5MWE - chains A and C of the 4 polymer chains in the assembly; structure by X-ray diffraction, 2.02 A resolution.

# Chain A
Molecule: Centrosomin
From: Drosophila melanogaster
Notes: fragment: CM2 domain
Reference sequence: P54623 (CNN_DROME), isoform P54623-2; residue numbers follow UniProt; this construct covers 1082-1148
Sequence (70 residues; row label = number of the first residue in the row):
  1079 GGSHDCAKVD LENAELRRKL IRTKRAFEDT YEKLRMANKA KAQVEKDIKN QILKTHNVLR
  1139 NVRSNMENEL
Unresolved in the structure: 1079-1081, 1141-1148
Construct notes: expression tag (1079-1081)
Metal / ion sites: Zn2+: His-1082, Cys-1084 (shared with 2 residues of chain B)
Residues lining bound ligands: 3,3',3''-phosphanetriyltripropanoic acid (TCE): Ala-1115, Ala-1118, Lys-1119, Val-1122, Glu-1123, Ile-1126
From the paper describing this entry:
  - mutagenesis - R1141H: decreased localization

# Chain C
Molecule: Centrosomin
From: Drosophila melanogaster
Notes: fragment: LZ domain
Reference sequence: P54623 (CNN_DROME), isoform P54623-2; residues 490-567 here = UniProt positions 490-567
Sequence (81 residues; each row starts with the number of its first residue):
   487 GPMDQQNSAV IGQLRLELQQ ARTEVETADK WRLECIDVCS VLTNRLEELA GFLNSLLKHK
   547 DVLGVLAADR RNAMRKAVDR S
Unresolved in the structure: 487-517, 545-567
Construct notes: expression tag (487-489); conflict Ile-522 (Val in P54623)
From the paper describing this entry:
  - post-translational modification sites: Ser-567 (citing earlier work)
  - mutagenesis - L535E: decreased binding to apo-LZ-homo-tetramer
  - mutagenesis - L535E: decreased stability
  - mutagenesis - L535E: decreased localization
  - mutagenesis - L535E: abolished binding to homo-tetramer

# Interface between chain A and chain C
Residue-residue contacts (13; chain A residue first):
  Val-1122(A) with Leu-542(C), hydrophobic
  Asp-1125(A) with Phe-538(C)
  Ile-1126(A) with Phe-538(C), hydrophobic
  Gln-1129(A) with Arg-531(C), hydrogen bond; Glu-534(C), hydrogen bond; Leu-535(C); Phe-538(C)
  Lys-1132(A) with Arg-531(C)
  Thr-1133(A) with Arg-531(C), hydrogen bond; Leu-535(C)
  Val-1136(A) with Leu-528(C), hydrophobic; Arg-531(C)
  Val-1140(A) with Val-524(C), hydrophobic
Also at the interface, not in a pair above, chain A (9 interface residues in all): Leu-1137
Also at the interface, not in a pair above, chain C (8 interface residues in all): Val-527
Interface features reported in the paper:
  - hot spots on chain C (mutagenesis) - L535E, L542E: decreased binding to Centrosomin (chain A)

# In short
Chain A and chain C form an interface of 9 and 8 residues respectively, with 3 hydrogen bonds. Polar contacts
include Gln-1129(A)/Arg-531(C), Gln-1129(A)/Glu-534(C) and Thr-1133(A)/Arg-531(C). Bound to chain A:
3,3',3''-phosphanetriyltripropanoic acid. His-1082(A) and Cys-1084(A) coordinate Zn2+. From the paper: L535E
and L542E of chain C reduce binding to Centrosomin (chain A); a modification site at Ser-567(C).
Chain A is Centrosomin and chain C is Centrosomin, both from Drosophila melanogaster; the structure, Complex
between the Leucine Zipper (LZ, residues 490-567) and Centrosomin-motif 2 (CM2) domains of Drosophila
melanogaster ..., was determined by X-ray diffraction together with 5MVW, 5MW0, 5MW9 and 5I7C from the same
study.
